PDB entry 7UZZ | electron microscopy, 4.45 A resolution (low resolution: residue-level contacts below are approximate; hydrogen-bond / salt-bridge calls are withheld) | chains G and B of the 11 polymer chains in the assembly

== Chain G ==
Molecule: 37-nt RNA strand
Organism: Staphylococcus epidermidis RP62A
Notes: fragment: Staphylococcus epidermidis RP62A CRISPR RNA: Repeat plus Spacer sequence 1
Sequence (37 nucleotides; each row starts with the number of its first residue):
     1 ACGAGAACAC GUAUGCCGAA GUAUAUAAAU CAUCAGU
Not modelled in the structure: 31-37

== Chain B ==
Protein: CRISPR system Cms endoribonuclease Csm3
Organism: Staphylococcus epidermidis RP62A
Reference sequence: Q5HK91 (Q5HK91_STAEQ); residues 1-214 here = UniProt positions 1-214
Sequence (214 residues; each row starts with the number of its first residue):
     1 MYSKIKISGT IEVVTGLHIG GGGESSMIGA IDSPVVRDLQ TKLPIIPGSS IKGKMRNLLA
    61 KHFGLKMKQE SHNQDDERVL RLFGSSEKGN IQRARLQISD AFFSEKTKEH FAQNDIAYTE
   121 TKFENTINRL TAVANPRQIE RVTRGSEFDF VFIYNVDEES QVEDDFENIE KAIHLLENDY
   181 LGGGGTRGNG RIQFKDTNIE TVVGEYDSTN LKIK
Not modelled in the structure: 1, 24-32, 64-75

== Chain G / chain B interface ==
Pairs across the interface (45):
  G5(G) with Ser85(B)
  A6(G) with Lys52(B); Gly84(B); Ser85(B); Ala94(B)
  A7(G) with Lys52(B); Arg56(B)
  C8(G) with Ser50(B); Gly53(B); Lys54(B); Asn57(B)
  A9(G) with Ile19(B); Gly20(B); Gly21(B); Gly23(B); Ser50(B)
  C10(G) with His18(B); Ile19(B); Gly182(B); Gly183(B)
  G11(G) with Tyr180(B); Gly182(B); Gly183(B); Gly184(B); Gly185(B)
  U12(G) with Thr186(B); Arg187(B)
  A13(G) with Glu124(B); Thr126(B); Arg137(B); Thr186(B); Arg187(B)
  U14(G) with Lys122(B); Phe123(B); Glu124(B); Asn125(B); Thr126(B); Ile127(B)
  G15(G) with Phe123(B); Glu124(B); Asn125(B); Pro136(B); Arg137(B)
  C16(G) with Asn125(B); Ala134(B)
Interface residues without a listed pair, chain B (34 interface residues in all): Ser49, Phe83, Ser86, Glu87

== Overview ==
12 residues of chain G face 34 of chain B across their interface.
Chain G is a 37-nt RNA strand and chain B is CRISPR system Cms endoribonuclease Csm3, both from Staphylococcus
epidermidis RP62A; the structure, Staphylococcus epidermidis RP62a CRISPR tall effector complex, was
determined by electron microscopy, deposited together with 7UZW, 7UZX, 7UZY, 7V00, 7V01 and 7V02.
